Entry 6V8O (electron microscopy, 3.07 A resolution); this record covers chains E and I of the 22 polymer chains in the assembly.

== Chain E ==
Protein: Chromatin structure-remodeling complex subunit RSC7
From: Saccharomyces cerevisiae (strain ATCC 204508 / S288c)
UniProt: P32832 (RSC7_YEAST); residue numbers follow UniProt; this construct covers 1-435
Amino-acid sequence (435 residues; numbered 1 to 435; the number before each row is that of its first residue):
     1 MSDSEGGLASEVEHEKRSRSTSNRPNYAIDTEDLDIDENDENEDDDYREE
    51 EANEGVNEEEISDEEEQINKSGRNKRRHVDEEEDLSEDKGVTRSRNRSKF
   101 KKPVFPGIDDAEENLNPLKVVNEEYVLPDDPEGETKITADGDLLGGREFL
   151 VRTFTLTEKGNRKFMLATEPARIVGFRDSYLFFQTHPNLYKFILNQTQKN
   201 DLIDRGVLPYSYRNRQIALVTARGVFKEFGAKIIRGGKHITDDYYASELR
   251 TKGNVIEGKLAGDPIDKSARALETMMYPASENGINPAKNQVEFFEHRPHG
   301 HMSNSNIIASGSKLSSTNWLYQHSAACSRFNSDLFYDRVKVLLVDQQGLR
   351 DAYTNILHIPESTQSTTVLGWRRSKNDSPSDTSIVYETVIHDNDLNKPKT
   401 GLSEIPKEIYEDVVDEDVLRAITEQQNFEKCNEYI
Unresolved in the structure: 1-315
Curated features (UniProtKB/Swiss-Prot):
  - modified residue: Ser86 (Phosphoserine)

== Chain I ==
Protein: Chromatin structure-remodeling complex protein RSC8
From: Saccharomyces cerevisiae (strain ATCC 204508 / S288c)
UniProt: P43609 (RSC8_YEAST); residues 1-557 here = UniProt positions 1-557
Amino-acid sequence (557 residues; numbered 1 to 557; the number before each row is that of its first residue):
     1 MSDTEKDKDVPMVDSHEATEEPPTTSTNTPSFPHLAQEQAKEESATLGAE
    51 VAHKKINYEQEAQKLEEKALRFLAKQTHPVIIPSFASWFDISKIHEIEKR
   101 SNPDFFNDSSRFKTPKAYKDTRNFIINTYRLSPYEYLTITAVRRNVAMDV
   151 ASIVKIHAFLEKWGLINYQIDPRTKPSLIGPSFTGHFQVVLDTPQGLKPF
   201 LPENVIKQEVEGGDGAEPQVKKEFPVNLTIKKNVYDSAQDFNALQDESRN
   251 SRQIHKVYICHTCGNESINVRYHNLRARDTNLCSRCFQEGHFGANFQSSD
   301 FIRLENNGNSVKKNWSDQEMLLLLEGIEMYEDQWEKIADHVGGHKRVEDC
   351 IEKFLSLPIEDNYIREVVGSTLNGKGGDSRDGSVSGSKLMECVNDAVQTL
   401 LQGDDKLGKVSDKSREISEKYIEESQAIIQELVKLTMEKLESKFTKLCDL
   451 ETQLEMEKLKYVKESEKMLNDRLSLSKQILDLNKSLEELNVSKKLVLISE
   501 QVDSGIQLVEKDQEGDDEDGNTATGHGVKRVGKEGEEVGEGDSIAKLQPQ
   551 VYKPWSL
Unresolved in the structure: 1-56, 203-221, 369-557
Ion coordination: Zn2+: Cys260, Cys263, Cys283, Cys286

== Chain E / chain I interface ==
Residue-residue contacts (107; chain E residue first):
  Gln347(E) with Arg71(I); Phe72(I)
  Asp351(E) with Asn145(I)
  Tyr353(E) with Ala141(I); Arg144(I), hydrogen bond; Asn145(I)
  Thr354(E) with Thr128(I); Ala141(I); Asn145(I)
  Ile356(E) with Thr128(I); Leu131(I), hydrophobic
  His358(E) with Asn145(I)
  Ser362(E) with Pro194(I); Gln195(I)
  Thr363(E) with Phe72(I); Pro194(I); Leu197(I)
  Gln364(E) with Phe72(I), hydrogen bond (side chain-backbone); Pro194(I)
  Ser365(E) with Leu191(I); Asp192(I); Pro194(I)
  Thr366(E) with Asp192(I), hydrogen bond
  Thr367(E) with Ser92(I); Leu191(I); Asp192(I), hydrogen bond (backbone-backbone)
  Val368(E) with Ser92(I); Val189(I), hydrophobic; Val190(I)
  Leu369(E) with Val190(I), hydrogen bond (backbone-backbone)
  Gly370(E) with Val190(I), hydrogen bond (backbone-backbone)
  Trp371(E) with Gln188(I)
  Arg372(E) with His186(I); Phe187(I); Gln188(I), hydrogen bond (backbone-backbone); Asn227(I), hydrogen bond
  Arg373(E) with Ser182(I), hydrogen bond; Phe183(I), hydrogen bond (side chain-backbone); His186(I); Phe187(I)
  Ser374(E) with Gly185(I); His186(I), hydrogen bond (backbone-backbone)
  Lys375(E) with His186(I)
  Asn376(E) with Thr184(I); His186(I)
  Thr382(E) with Thr184(I); Asp236(I)
  Ser383(E) with Thr184(I); Gly185(I), hydrogen bond (backbone-backbone); Tyr235(I); Asp236(I), hydrogen bond
  Ile384(E) with Phe183(I), hydrophobic; Gly185(I); Phe187(I), hydrophobic; Asn233(I); Val234(I); Tyr235(I), hydrogen bond (backbone-backbone); Ser237(I); Phe241(I), hydrophobic
  Val385(E) with Gly185(I), hydrogen bond (backbone-backbone); His186(I); Phe187(I), hydrogen bond (backbone-backbone); Lys232(I); Asn233(I)
  Tyr386(E) with Phe187(I); Val189(I); Lys232(I); Asn233(I), hydrogen bond (backbone-backbone)
  Glu387(E) with Phe187(I), hydrogen bond (backbone-backbone); Gln188(I), hydrogen bond; Val189(I), hydrogen bond (backbone-backbone); Thr229(I); Lys231(I); Lys232(I), salt bridge
  Thr388(E) with Val189(I); Leu191(I); Thr229(I); Ile230(I), hydrogen bond (backbone-backbone); Lys231(I), hydrogen bond (backbone-backbone)
  Val389(E) with Val189(I), hydrogen bond (backbone-backbone); Val190(I); Leu191(I), hydrogen bond (backbone-backbone); Asn227(I); Leu228(I); Thr229(I)
  Ile390(E) with Leu191(I); Val226(I); Asn227(I); Leu228(I), hydrogen bond (backbone-backbone); Ile230(I), hydrophobic
  His391(E) with Val190(I); Leu191(I); Asp192(I); Thr193(I); Val226(I)
  Asp392(E) with Thr193(I); Lys198(I); Phe224(I); Pro225(I); Val226(I), hydrogen bond (backbone-backbone)
  Asp394(E) with Glu223(I)
  Leu395(E) with Lys198(I); Pro199(I); Phe224(I), hydrogen bond (backbone-backbone)
  Asn396(E) with Leu201(I); Lys222(I), hydrogen bond (side chain-backbone); Phe224(I)
Also at the interface, not in a pair above, chain E (38 interface residues in all): Leu343, Ile359, Lys399
Also at the interface, not in a pair above, chain I (51 interface residues in all): Ala69, Leu73, Phe124, Ser132, Leu137, Pro181, Gly196, Glu247

== In short ==
The interface between chain E and chain I involves 38 residues on one side and 51 on the other; the contacts
include 28 hydrogen bonds and 1 salt bridge. Polar pairs include Glu387(E)-Lys232(I), Tyr353(E)-Arg144(I) and
Gln364(E)-Phe72(I).
Chain E is Chromatin structure-remodeling complex subunit RSC7 and chain I is Chromatin structure-remodeling
complex protein RSC8, both from Saccharomyces cerevisiae (strain ATCC 204508 / S288c); the structure, RSC
core, was determined by electron microscopy, deposited together with 6V92.
